Entry 5UH8 (X-ray diffraction, 4.18 A resolution (low resolution: residue-level contacts below are approximate; hydrogen-bond / salt-bridge calls are withheld)); this record covers chains C and H of the 9 polymer chains in the assembly.

[Chain C]
Protein: DNA-directed RNA polymerase subunit beta
Source organism: Mycobacterium tuberculosis (strain ATCC 25618 / H37Rv)
Notes: EC 2.7.7.6
UniProt: P9WGY9 (RPOB_MYCTU); numbering as in UniProt (aligned over 1-1178)
Chain sequence (1178 residues; numbered 1 to 1178; the number before each row is that of its first residue):
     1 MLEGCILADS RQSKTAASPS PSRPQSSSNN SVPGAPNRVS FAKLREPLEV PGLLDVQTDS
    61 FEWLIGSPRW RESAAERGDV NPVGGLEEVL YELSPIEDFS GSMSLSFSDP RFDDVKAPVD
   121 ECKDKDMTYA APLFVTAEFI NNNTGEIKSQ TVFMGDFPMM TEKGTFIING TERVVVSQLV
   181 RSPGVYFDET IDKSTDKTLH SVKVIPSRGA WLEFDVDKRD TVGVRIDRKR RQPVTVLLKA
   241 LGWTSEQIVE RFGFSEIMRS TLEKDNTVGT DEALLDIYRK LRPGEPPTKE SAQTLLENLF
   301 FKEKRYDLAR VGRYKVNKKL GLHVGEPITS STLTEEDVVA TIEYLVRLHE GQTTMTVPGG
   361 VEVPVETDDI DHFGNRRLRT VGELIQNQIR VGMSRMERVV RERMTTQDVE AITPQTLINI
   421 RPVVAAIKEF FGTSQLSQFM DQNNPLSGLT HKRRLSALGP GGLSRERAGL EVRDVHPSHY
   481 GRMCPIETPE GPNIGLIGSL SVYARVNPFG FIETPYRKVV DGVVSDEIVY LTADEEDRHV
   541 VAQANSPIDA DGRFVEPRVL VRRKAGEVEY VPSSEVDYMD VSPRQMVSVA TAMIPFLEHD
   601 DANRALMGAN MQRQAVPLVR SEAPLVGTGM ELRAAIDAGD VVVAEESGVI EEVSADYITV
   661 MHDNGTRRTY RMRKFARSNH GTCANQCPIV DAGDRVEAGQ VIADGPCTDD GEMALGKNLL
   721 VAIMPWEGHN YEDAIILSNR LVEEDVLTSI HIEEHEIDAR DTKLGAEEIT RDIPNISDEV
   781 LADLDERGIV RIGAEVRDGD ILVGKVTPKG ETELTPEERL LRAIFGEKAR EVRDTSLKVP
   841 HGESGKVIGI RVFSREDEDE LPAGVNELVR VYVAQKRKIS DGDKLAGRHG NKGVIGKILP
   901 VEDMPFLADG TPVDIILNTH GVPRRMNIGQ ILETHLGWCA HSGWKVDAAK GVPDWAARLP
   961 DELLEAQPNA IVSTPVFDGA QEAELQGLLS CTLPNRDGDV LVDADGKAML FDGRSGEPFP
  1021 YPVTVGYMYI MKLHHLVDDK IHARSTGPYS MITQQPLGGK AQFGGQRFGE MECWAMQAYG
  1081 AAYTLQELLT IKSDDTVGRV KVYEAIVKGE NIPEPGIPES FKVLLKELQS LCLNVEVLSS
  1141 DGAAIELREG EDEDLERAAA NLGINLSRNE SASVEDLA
Disordered / not traced: 1-27, 1154-1178
Swiss-Prot annotation at these positions:
  - natural variant: Val-423 (V423A: In strain: vr1), Leu-436 (L436P: In strain: vr2), Ser-437 (S437T: In strain: vr3), Gln-438 to Asp-441 (sequence variant, change not given here; In strain: RJ49), Gln-438 (Q438L: In strain: vr4), Phe-439 (F439V: In strain: RJ37), Met-440 to Asn-443 (deletion: In strain: RJ55), Asp-441 (D441V: In strain: vr3), Leu-449 to Lys-452 (sequence variant, change not given here; In strain: RJ48), His-451 (H451D: In strain: vr5; H451L: In strain: SP28; H451N: In strain: vr6; H451P: In strain: vr8; H451Q: In strain: vr1; H451R: In strain: vr7), Ser-456 (S456L: In strain: vr11 and RJ37; S456Q: In strain: vr9; S456W: In strain: vr10), Leu-458 (L458P: In strain: vr12 and SP22)
  - mutagenesis: Glu-138 (E138R: Weakens interaction with TRCF and CarD), Ile-147 (I147A: Weakens interaction with TRCF and CarD), Lys-148 (K148A: Does not affect association with TRCF, but weakens interaction with CarD), Ser-149 (S149A: Does not affect association with TRCF, but weakens interaction with CarD)

[Chain H]
Molecule: 23-nt DNA strand
Sequence (23 nucleotides; row label = number of the first residue in the row):
     1 TATAATGGGA GCTGTCACGG ATG

[How chain C and chain H interact]
Contacting residue pairs (19; chain C residue first):
  Arg-181(C) / DG14(H)
  Ser-207(C) / DT13(H)
  Gly-209(C) / DC12(H)
  Trp-211(C) / DT13(H)
  Trp-211(C) / DG14(H)
  Arg-282(C) / DG9(H)
  Arg-305(C) / DA10(H)
  Arg-305(C) / DG11(H)
  Ile-370(C) / DG14(H)
  Asp-371(C) / DG14(H)
  Arg-376(C) / DG14(H)
  Arg-398(C) / DG9(H)
  Gly-461(C) / DT13(H)
  Leu-463(C) / DG14(H)
  Glu-466(C) / DT15(H)
  Arg-467(C) / DT13(H)
  Arg-467(C) / DT15(H)
  Glu-471(C) / DC16(H)
  Val-472(C) / DG14(H)
Also at the interface, not in a pair above, chain C (19 interface residues in all): Arg-208, Ala-210, Asp-227

[Summary]
The interface between chain C and chain H involves 19 residues on one side and 8 on the other. From UniProt: 4
mutagenesis sites on chain C.
Here chain C is DNA-directed RNA polymerase subunit beta (Mycobacterium tuberculosis (strain ATCC 25618 /
H37Rv)) and chain H is a 23-nt DNA strand. Entry 5UH8 (Crystal structure of Mycobacterium tuberculosis
transcription initiation complex containing 4nt RNA) was determined by X-ray diffraction, deposited together
with 5UH5, 5UH6, 5UH9, 5UHA, 5UHB, 5UHC and 4 further entries.
